Entry 6N2D (electron microscopy, 3.30 A resolution); this record covers chains c1 and c2 of the 13 polymer chains in the assembly.

== Chain c1 (and c2) ==
Protein: ATP synthase subunit c
Organism: Bacillus sp. PS3
Notes: chain c2 of this document is another copy of the same molecule, construct and numbering; everything in this record applies to it too
UniProt: P00845 (ATPL_BACP3); residue numbers follow UniProt; this construct covers 1-72
Chain sequence (72 residues; row label = number of the first residue in the row):
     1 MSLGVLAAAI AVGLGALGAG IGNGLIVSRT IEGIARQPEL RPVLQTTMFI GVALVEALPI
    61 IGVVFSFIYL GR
Unresolved in the structure: 1
From the paper describing this entry:
  - catalytic residues: Glu-56

== Interface between chain c1 and chain c2 ==
Residue-residue contacts - 64 pairs, chain c1 then chain c2:
  Ser-2(c1) / Leu-3(c2)
  Val-5(c1) / Ala-7(c2)  hydrophobic
  Val-5(c1) / Tyr-69(c2)  hydrophobic
  Val-5(c1) / Arg-72(c2)
  Leu-6(c1) / Leu-3(c2)  hydrophobic
  Leu-6(c1) / Ala-7(c2)  hydrophobic
  Ala-8(c1) / Tyr-69(c2)  hydrogen bond (backbone-side chain)
  Ala-9(c1) / Ala-7(c2)
  Ala-9(c1) / Ile-10(c2)
  Ala-9(c1) / Tyr-69(c2)  hydrophobic
  Ile-10(c1) / Ile-10(c2)
  Val-12(c1) / Tyr-69(c2)
  Gly-13(c1) / Leu-14(c2)
  Leu-14(c1) / Leu-14(c2)
  Gly-15(c1) / Leu-58(c2)
  Ala-16(c1) / Leu-58(c2)  hydrophobic
  Leu-17(c1) / Leu-14(c2)  hydrophobic
  Leu-17(c1) / Leu-17(c2)  hydrophobic
  Leu-17(c1) / Gly-18(c2)
  Ala-19(c1) / Leu-58(c2)  hydrophobic
  Gly-20(c1) / Gly-18(c2)
  Gly-20(c1) / Gly-22(c2)
  Ile-21(c1) / Ile-21(c2)  hydrophobic
  Asn-23(c1) / Leu-54(c2)
  Asn-23(c1) / Val-55(c2)
  Gly-24(c1) / Gly-22(c2)
  Gly-24(c1) / Leu-25(c2)
  Gly-24(c1) / Ile-26(c2)
  Gly-24(c1) / Val-55(c2)
  Leu-25(c1) / Leu-25(c2)  hydrophobic
  Val-27(c1) / Ile-26(c2)  hydrophobic
  Val-27(c1) / Gly-51(c2)
  Ser-28(c1) / Leu-25(c2)
  Ser-28(c1) / Ile-26(c2)
  Ser-28(c1) / Arg-29(c2)
  Arg-29(c1) / Arg-29(c2)
  Ile-31(c1) / Ile-26(c2)
  Ile-31(c1) / Arg-29(c2)
  Ile-31(c1) / Thr-30(c2)
  Ile-31(c1) / Leu-44(c2)
  Ile-31(c1) / Thr-47(c2)
  Glu-32(c1) / Glu-32(c2)
  Ile-34(c1) / Leu-40(c2)
  Ile-34(c1) / Val-43(c2)  hydrophobic
  Ile-34(c1) / Leu-44(c2)  hydrophobic
  Ala-35(c1) / Gly-33(c2)
  Ala-35(c1) / Arg-36(c2)
  Ala-35(c1) / Gln-37(c2)
  Ala-35(c1) / Leu-40(c2)
  Ala-35(c1) / Leu-44(c2)  hydrophobic
  Arg-36(c1) / Arg-36(c2)
  Arg-36(c1) / Gln-37(c2)
  Pro-38(c1) / Leu-40(c2)  hydrophobic
  Arg-41(c1) / Val-43(c2)
  Gln-45(c1) / Thr-47(c2)
  Phe-49(c1) / Leu-54(c2)  hydrophobic
  Val-52(c1) / Leu-54(c2)  hydrophobic
  Glu-56(c1) / Ala-57(c2)
  Pro-59(c1) / Leu-58(c2)  hydrophobic
  Ile-60(c1) / Leu-58(c2)  hydrophobic
  Val-63(c1) / Phe-65(c2)  hydrophobic
  Phe-67(c1) / Phe-65(c2)  hydrophobic
  Leu-70(c1) / Tyr-69(c2)  hydrophobic
  Leu-70(c1) / Arg-72(c2)
Interface residues without a listed pair, chain c1 (40 interface residues in all): Leu-3, Met-48, Ser-66
Interface residues without a listed pair, chain c2 (38 interface residues in all): Gly-4, Leu-6, Ala-11, Gly-15, Met-48, Ile-50, Pro-59, Ile-61, Gly-62, Ile-68

== Overview ==
40 residues of chain c1 face 38 of chain c2 across their interface, with 1 hydrogen bond. Its one
hydrogen-bonded contact is Ala-8(c1)/Tyr-69(c2). From the paper: the catalytic residue Glu-56(c1).
Chain c1 and chain c2 are both ATP synthase subunit c (Bacillus sp. PS3); the structure, Bacillus PS3 ATP
synthase membrane region, was determined by electron microscopy together with 6N2Y, 6N2Z and 6N30 from the
same study.
